Entry 6DX2 (X-ray diffraction, 1.61 A resolution); this record covers chain A.

Chain A:
Molecule: RNA-dependent RNA polymerase
Source organism: Dera Ghazi Khan orthonairovirus
UniProtKB: A0A191KW82 (A0A191KW82_9VIRU); residues 1-169 here = UniProt positions 1-169
Chain sequence (176 residues; row label = number of the first residue in the row):
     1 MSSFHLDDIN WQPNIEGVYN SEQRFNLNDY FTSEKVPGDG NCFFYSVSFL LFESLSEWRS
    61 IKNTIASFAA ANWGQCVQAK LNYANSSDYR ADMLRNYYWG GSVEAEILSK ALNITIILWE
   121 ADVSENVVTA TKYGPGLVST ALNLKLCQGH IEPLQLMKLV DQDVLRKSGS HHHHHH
Disordered / not traced: 1-2, 159-176
Sequence notes: expression tag (170-176)
Reported in the primary citation:
  - catalytic residues: E152
  - mutagenesis - E152D: decreased catalytic activity on Ub-AMC
  - contacts within the chain: W73-S86, W73-K80, G74-K80 (hydrogen bond)

Overview:
From the paper: the catalytic residue E152; E152D reduces catalytic activity on Ub-AMC.
Chain A is RNA-dependent RNA polymerase (Dera Ghazi Khan orthonairovirus); the structure, Crystal structure of
the viral OTU domain protease from Dera Ghazi Khan virus, was determined by X-ray diffraction (same
publication as 6DWX, 6DX1, 6DX3 and 6DX5).
